PDB entry 1HWW | X-ray diffraction, 1.87 A resolution | chain A

# Chain A
Protein: Alpha-mannosidase II
Source organism: Drosophila melanogaster
Notes: EC 3.2.1.114
UniProtKB: Q24451 (MAN2_DROME); residues 31-1045 here correspond to UniProt positions 94-1108 (UniProt number = residue number + 63)
Sequence (1015 residues; each row starts with the number of its first residue):
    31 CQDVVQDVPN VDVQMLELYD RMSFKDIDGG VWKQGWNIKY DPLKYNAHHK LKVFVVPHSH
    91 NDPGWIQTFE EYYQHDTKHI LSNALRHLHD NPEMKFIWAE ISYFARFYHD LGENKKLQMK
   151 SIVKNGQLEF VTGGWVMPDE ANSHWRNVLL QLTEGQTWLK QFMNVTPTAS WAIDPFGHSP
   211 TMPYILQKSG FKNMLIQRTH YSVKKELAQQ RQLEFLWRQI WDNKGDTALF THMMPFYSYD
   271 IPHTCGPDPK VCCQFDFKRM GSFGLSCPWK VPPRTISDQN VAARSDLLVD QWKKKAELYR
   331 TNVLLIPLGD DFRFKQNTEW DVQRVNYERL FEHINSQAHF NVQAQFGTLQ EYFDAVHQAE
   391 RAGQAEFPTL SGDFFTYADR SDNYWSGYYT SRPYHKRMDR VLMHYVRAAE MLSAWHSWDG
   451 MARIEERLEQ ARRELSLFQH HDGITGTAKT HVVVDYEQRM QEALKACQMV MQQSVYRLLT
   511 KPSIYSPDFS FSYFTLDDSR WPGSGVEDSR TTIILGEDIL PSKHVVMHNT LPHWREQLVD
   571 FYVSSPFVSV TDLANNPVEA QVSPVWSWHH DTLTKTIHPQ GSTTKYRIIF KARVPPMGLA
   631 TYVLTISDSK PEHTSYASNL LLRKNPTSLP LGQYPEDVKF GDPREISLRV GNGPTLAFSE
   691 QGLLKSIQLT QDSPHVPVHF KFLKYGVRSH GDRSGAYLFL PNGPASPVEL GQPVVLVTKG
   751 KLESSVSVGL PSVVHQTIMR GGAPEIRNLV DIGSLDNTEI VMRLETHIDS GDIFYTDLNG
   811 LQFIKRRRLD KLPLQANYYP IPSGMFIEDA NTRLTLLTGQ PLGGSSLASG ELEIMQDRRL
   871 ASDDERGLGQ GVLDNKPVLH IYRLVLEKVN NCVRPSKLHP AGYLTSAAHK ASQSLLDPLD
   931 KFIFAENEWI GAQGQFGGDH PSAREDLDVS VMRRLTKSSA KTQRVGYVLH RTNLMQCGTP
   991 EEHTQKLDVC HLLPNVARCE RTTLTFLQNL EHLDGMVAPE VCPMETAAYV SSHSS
Disordered / not traced: 1045
UniProt features mapped onto this chain:
  - active site: Asp204 (Nucleophile)
  - binding site (Zn(2+)): His90, Asp92, Asp204, His471
Cystine bridges: Cys31-Cys1032, Cys275-Cys282, Cys283-Cys297, Cys902-Cys987, Cys1000-Cys1009
Glycans and other covalent adducts: N-acetylglucosamine (NAG) linked to Asn194
Metal / ion sites: Zn2+: His90, Asp92, Asp204, His471 (together with 1s-8ab-octahydro-indolizidine-1a,2a,8b-triol)
Small-molecule neighbours: 1s-8ab-octahydro-indolizidine-1a,2a,8b-triol (SWA): His90, Asp92, Trp95, Asp204, Phe206, Arg228, Tyr269, Asp341, Trp415, His471, Asp472, Thr477, Tyr727, Arg876
From the paper describing this entry:
  - binding site for 1s-8ab-octahydro-indolizidine-1a,2a,8b-triol: Trp95, Asp204, Phe206, Asp472, Tyr727
  - Zn2+ coordination: Asp204
  - catalytic residues: Asp204 (by similarity / conservation)
  - catalytic residues: Phe206, Tyr269, Asp341, Tyr727 (proposed by the authors, not directly observed)
  - mutagenesis - D341N: abolished catalytic activity

# Summary
Chain A binds 1s-8ab-octahydro-indolizidine-1a,2a,8b-triol. Covalently linked N-acetylglucosamine: at Asn194.
His90, Asp92, Asp204 and His471 coordinate Zn2+. UniProt lists active-site residue Asp204 and 4 Zn2+-binding
residues. The paper reports catalytic residues Asp204, Phe206 and Tyr269 among others; D341N abolishes
catalytic activity.
Chain A is Alpha-mannosidase II (Drosophila melanogaster); the structure, Golgi alpha-mannosidase II in
complex with swainsonine, was determined by X-ray diffraction, deposited together with 1HXK and 1HTY.
